8SY6 - chains G and I of the 8 polymer chains in the assembly; structure by electron microscopy, 3.28 A resolution.

== Chain G ==
Protein: DNA-directed RNA polymerase subunit alpha
From: Escherichia coli
Notes: EC 2.7.7.6
UniProtKB: P0A7Z4 (RPOA_ECOLI); residues 1-329 here = UniProt positions 1-329
Chain sequence (329 residues; each row starts with the number of its first residue):
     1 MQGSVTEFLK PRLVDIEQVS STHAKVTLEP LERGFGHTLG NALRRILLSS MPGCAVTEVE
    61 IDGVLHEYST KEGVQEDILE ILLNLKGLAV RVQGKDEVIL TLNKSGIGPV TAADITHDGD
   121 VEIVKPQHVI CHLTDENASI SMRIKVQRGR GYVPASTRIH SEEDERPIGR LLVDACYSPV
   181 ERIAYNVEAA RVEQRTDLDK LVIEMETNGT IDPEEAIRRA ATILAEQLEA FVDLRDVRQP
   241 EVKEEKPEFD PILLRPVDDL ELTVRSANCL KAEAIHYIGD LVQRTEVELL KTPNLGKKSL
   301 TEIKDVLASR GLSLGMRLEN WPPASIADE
Unresolved in the structure: 1-5, 159-166, 235-329
Curated features (UniProtKB/Swiss-Prot):
  - region: Glu162 to Glu165 (Required for interaction with Crp at class II promoters)
  - modified residue: Arg265 (ADP-ribosylarginine), Lys297 (N6-acetyllysine), Lys298 (N6-acetyllysine)
  - mutagenesis: Arg45 (R45C: In rpoA112; temperature-sensitive, blocks RNA polymerase assembly), Glu162 to Glu165 (5-fold decrease in CRP-class II promoter-dependent transcription), Glu165 (E165K: 5-fold decrease in CRP-class II promoter-dependent transcription), Arg191 (R191C: In rpoA101; temperature-sensitive)

== Chain I ==
Protein: DNA-directed RNA polymerase subunit beta
From: Escherichia coli
Notes: EC 2.7.7.6
UniProtKB: P0A8V2 (RPOB_ECOLI); residues 1-1342 here = UniProt positions 1-1342
Chain sequence (1342 residues; numbered 1 to 1342; the number before each row is that of its first residue):
     1 MVYSYTEKKR IRKDFGKRPQ VLDVPYLLSI QLDSFQKFIE QDPEGQYGLE AAFRSVFPIQ
    61 SYSGNSELQY VSYRLGEPVF DVQECQIRGV TYSAPLRVKL RLVIYEREAP EGTVKDIKEQ
   121 EVYMGEIPLM TDNGTFVING TERVIVSQLH RSPGVFFDSD KGKTHSSGKV LYNARIIPYR
   181 GSWLDFEFDP KDNLFVRIDR RRKLPATIIL RALNYTTEQI LDLFFEKVIF EIRDNKLQME
   241 LVPERLRGET ASFDIEANGK VYVEKGRRIT ARHIRQLEKD DVKLIEVPVE YIAGKVVAKD
   301 YIDESTGELI CAANMELSLD LLAKLSQSGH KRIETLFTND LDHGPYISET LRVDPTNDRL
   361 SALVEIYRMM RPGEPPTREA AESLFENLFF SEDRYDLSAV GRMKFNRSLL REEIEGSGIL
   421 SKDDIIDVMK KLIDIRNGKG EVDDIDHLGN RRIRSVGEMA ENQFRVGLVR VERAVKERLS
   481 LGDLDTLMPQ DMINAKPISA AVKEFFGSSQ LSQFMDQNNP LSEITHKRRI SALGPGGLTR
   541 ERAGFEVRDV HPTHYGRVCP IETPEGPNIG LINSLSVYAQ TNEYGFLETP YRKVTDGVVT
   601 DEIHYLSAIE EGNYVIAQAN SNLDEEGHFV EDLVTCRSKG ESSLFSRDQV DYMDVSTQQV
   661 VSVGASLIPF LEHDDANRAL MGANMQRQAV PTLRADKPLV GTGMERAVAV DSGVTAVAKR
   721 GGVVQYVDAS RIVIKVNEDE MYPGEAGIDI YNLTKYTRSN QNTCINQMPC VSLGEPVERG
   781 DVLADGPSTD LGELALGQNM RVAFMPWNGY NFEDSILVSE RVVQEDRFTT IHIQELACVS
   841 RDTKLGPEEI TADIPNVGEA ALSKLDESGI VYIGAEVTGG DILVGKVTPK GETQLTPEEK
   901 LLRAIFGEKA SDVKDSSLRV PNGVSGTVID VQVFTRDGVE KDKRALEIEE MQLKQAKKDL
   961 SEELQILEAG LFSRIRAVLV AGGVEAEKLD KLPRDRWLEL GLTDEEKQNQ LEQLAEQYDE
  1021 LKHEFEKKLE AKRRKITQGD DLAPGVLKIV KVYLAVKRRI QPGDKMAGRH GNKGVISKIN
  1081 PIEDMPYDEN GTPVDIVLNP LGVPSRMNIG QILETHLGMA AKGIGDKINA MLKQQQEVAK
  1141 LREFIQRAYD LGADVRQKVD LSTFSDEEVM RLAENLRKGM PIATPVFDGA KEAEIKELLK
  1201 LGDLPTSGQI RLYDGRTGEQ FERPVTVGYM YMLKLNHLVD DKMHARSTGS YSLVTQQPLG
  1261 GKAQFGGQRF GEMEVWALEA YGAAYTLQEM LTVKSDDVNG RTKMYKNIVD GNHQMEPGMP
  1321 ESFNVLLKEI RSLGINIELE DE
Unresolved in the structure: 104-118, 227-336, 886-917, 972-1020, 1342
Small-molecule neighbours: UTP (uridine 5'-triphosphate): Arg678, Met681, Asp814, Lys1073, Arg1106
Curated features (UniProtKB/Swiss-Prot):
  - modified residue (N6-acetyllysine): Lys1022, Lys1200
  - mutagenesis: Ile561 (I561S: Resistant to antibiotics salinamide A and B), Ile569 (I569S: Resistant to antibiotics salinamide A and B), Ala665 (A665E: Resistant to antibiotics salinamide A and B), Asp675 (D675A/G: Resistant to antibiotics salinamide A and B), Asn677 (N677H/K: Resistant to antibiotics salinamide A and B), Leu680 (L680M: Resistant to antibiotics salinamide A and B), Glu813 (E813K: Disrupts the enzyme's active center)
What the authors report for this chain:
  - binding site for UTP: Arg678, Arg1106

== Chain G / chain I interface ==
Pairs across the interface - 48 pairs, chain G then chain I:
  Asn41(G) - Arg1216(I)
  Asn41(G) - Thr1217(I)
  Asn41(G) - Gly1218(I)
  Arg44(G) - Tyr1087(I)
  Arg44(G) - Gly1091(I)
  Arg45(G) - Glu1083(I)  hydrogen bond (side chain-backbone)
  Arg45(G) - Asp1084(I)  salt bridge
  Arg45(G) - Gly1215(I)  hydrogen bond (side chain-backbone)
  Arg45(G) - Arg1216(I)
  Leu48(G) - Ile1082(I)
  Ser49(G) - Glu1083(I)
  His66(G) - Gly874(I)
  His66(G) - Thr927(I)
  Glu67(G) - Lys1057(I)  salt bridge
  Tyr68(G) - Tyr756(I)  hydrophobic
  Tyr68(G) - Ile831(I)  hydrophobic
  Tyr68(G) - Ile929(I)  hydrophobic
  Tyr68(G) - Ala1055(I)  hydrophobic
  Tyr68(G) - Lys1057(I)
  Thr70(G) - Lys755(I)
  Glu72(G) - Lys958(I)
  Gly73(G) - Asp728(I)  hydrogen bond (backbone-side chain)
  Val74(G) - Asp728(I)
  Val74(G) - Ala729(I)
  Gln75(G) - Ala729(I)
  Gln75(G) - Val771(I)  hydrogen bond (side chain-backbone)
  Asp77(G) - Lys755(I)  salt bridge
  Asp77(G) - Tyr756(I)
  Asp77(G) - Asn766(I)
  Asp77(G) - Met768(I)
  Leu79(G) - Tyr756(I)
  Leu79(G) - Ile831(I)  hydrophobic
  Leu83(G) - Arg694(I)
  Lys86(G) - Gln824(I)
  Thr134(G) - Val727(I)  hydrogen bond (side chain-backbone)
  Thr134(G) - Leu773(I)
  Tyr152(G) - Val823(I)
  Tyr152(G) - Gln824(I)
  Tyr152(G) - Arg1059(I)  hydrogen bond
  Ile168(G) - Ala875(I)  hydrophobic
  Asp174(G) - Asp826(I)
  Glu181(G) - Arg821(I)  hydrogen bond (backbone-side chain)
  Arg182(G) - Asn1090(I)  hydrogen bond (side chain-backbone)
  Arg182(G) - Gly1091(I)
  Ile183(G) - Gly1091(I)
  Ala184(G) - Asn1090(I)
  Tyr185(G) - Tyr1087(I)
  Tyr185(G) - Gly1218(I)
Other interface residues (no listed pair), chain G (35 interface residues in all): Leu65, Ser69, Lys71, Glu76, Pro154, Arg170, Leu172, Cys176, Val180
Other interface residues (no listed pair), chain I (42 interface residues in all): Leu693, Tyr726, Pro769, Ile873, Glu876, Val928, Glu962, Glu1089, Thr1092

== Overview ==
35 residues of chain G and 42 residues of chain I are in contact, with 8 hydrogen bonds and 3 salt bridges.
Among the polar pairs are Arg45(G)-Asp1084(I), Glu67(G)-Lys1057(I) and Asp77(G)-Lys755(I). Ligands of chain I:
UTP. From the paper: a binding site for UTP at Arg678(I) and Arg1106(I).
Here chain G is DNA-directed RNA polymerase subunit alpha and chain I is DNA-directed RNA polymerase subunit
beta, both from Escherichia coli. Entry 8SY6 (E. coli DNA-directed RNA polymerase transcription elongation
complex bound the unnatural dB-UTP base pair in the ...) was determined by electron microscopy (same
publication as 8SY5 and 8SY7).
